Entry 7CEI (X-ray diffraction, 2.30 A resolution); this record covers chains A and B.

# Chain A
Name: Protein (colicin E7 immunity protein)
Source organism: Escherichia coli str. K12 substr
UniProt: Q03708 (IMM7_ECOLI); residue numbers follow UniProt; this construct covers 1-87
Sequence (87 residues; each row starts with the number of its first residue):
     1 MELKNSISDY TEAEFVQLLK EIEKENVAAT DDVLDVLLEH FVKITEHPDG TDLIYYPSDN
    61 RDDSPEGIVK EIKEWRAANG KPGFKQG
Reported in the primary citation:
  - conformationally variable residues (side-chain flip): Trp-75

# Chain B
Name: Protein (colicin E7 immunity protein)
Source organism: Escherichia coli str. K12 substr
Notes: fragment: endonuclease domain
UniProt: Q47112 (CEA7_ECOLI); residues 371-576 here correspond to UniProt positions 1-206 (UniProt number = residue number - 370)
Sequence (206 residues; row label = number of the first residue in the row):
   371 ERFAREPMAA GHRMWQMAGL KAQRAQTDVN NKKAAFDAAA KEKSDADVAL SSALERRKQK
   431 ENKEKDAKAK LDKESKRNKP GKATGKGKPV NNKWLNNAGK DLGSPVPDRI ANKLRDKEFK
   491 SFDDFRKKFW EEVSKDPELS KQFSRNNNDR MKVGKAPKTR TQDVSGKRTS FELHHEKPIS
   551 QNGGVYDMDN ISVVTPKRHI DIHRGK
Unresolved in the structure: 371-446, 574-576
Ion coordination: Zn2+: His-544, His-569, His-573
Reported in the primary citation:
  - Zn2+ coordination: His-544, His-569, His-573
  - Zn2+ coordination through a water molecule: His-545
  - contacts within the chain: Arg-538/Glu-542 (salt bridge), Glu-542/His-569 (hydrogen bond)
  - catalytic residues: Arg-538, Glu-542, His-569 (citing earlier work)

# Chain A / chain B interface
Residue-residue contacts - 34 pairs, chain A then chain B:
  Glu-23(A) with Asn-516(B)
  Glu-25(A) with Lys-525(B)
  Asn-26(A) with Asn-516(B), hydrogen bond (side chain-backbone); Arg-520(B); Lys-525(B), hydrogen bond (backbone-side chain)
  Val-27(A) with Asp-519(B); Val-523(B)
  Ala-28(A) with Lys-525(B), hydrogen bond (backbone-side chain)
  Thr-30(A) with Lys-525(B), hydrogen bond (backbone-side chain)
  Asp-31(A) with Arg-520(B), salt bridge; Lys-525(B), salt bridge; Lys-528(B), salt bridge
  Leu-34(A) with Arg-520(B); Lys-528(B)
  Asp-35(A) with Lys-528(B), salt bridge
  Leu-38(A) with Lys-528(B)
  Asp-49(A) with Thr-531(B), hydrogen bond (backbone-side chain)
  Thr-51(A) with Thr-531(B), hydrogen bond
  Asp-52(A) with Arg-530(B), salt bridge; Thr-531(B), hydrogen bond (side chain-backbone)
  Ile-54(A) with Asn-516(B)
  Tyr-55(A) with Ser-514(B), hydrogen bond (backbone-side chain); Asn-516(B); Asn-517(B); Arg-520(B); Lys-528(B)
  Tyr-56(A) with Asn-517(B), hydrogen bond; Lys-528(B), hydrogen bond (side chain-backbone); Thr-529(B); Arg-530(B); Phe-541(B)
  Pro-57(A) with Ser-514(B)
  Asp-63(A) with Ser-514(B); Arg-515(B), hydrogen bond (side chain-backbone)
Interface residues without a listed pair, chain A (20 interface residues in all): Ala-29, Gly-50
Interface residues without a listed pair, chain B (16 interface residues in all): Lys-537, Thr-539, Ser-540
Interface features reported in the paper:
  - pairs named by the authors: Glu-23(A)/Asn-516(B), Asn-26(A)/Asp-519(B), Asn-26(A)/Asn-516(B), Asn-26(A)/Arg-520(B), Asn-26(A)/Lys-525(B), Val-27(A)/Val-523(B) (hydrophobic contact), Ala-28(A)/Lys-525(B), Asp-31(A)/Lys-525(B) (salt bridge), Asp-31(A)/Arg-520(B) (salt bridge), Asp-35(A)/Lys-528(B) (salt bridge), Asp-35(A)/Thr-539(B), Asp-49(A)/Thr-531(B), Thr-51(A)/Thr-529(B), Asp-52(A)/Thr-529(B), Asp-52(A)/Thr-531(B), Asp-52(A)/Arg-530(B) (salt bridge), Asp-52(A)/Gln-532(B), Ile-54(A)/Asn-516(B), Tyr-55(A)/Ser-514(B), Tyr-55(A)/Asn-517(B), Tyr-55(A)/Lys-528(B) (hydrophobic contact), Tyr-55(A)/Asn-516(B) (hydrophobic contact), Tyr-56(A)/Lys-528(B), Tyr-56(A)/Arg-530(B) (hydrophobic contact), Tyr-56(A)/Asn-517(B), Pro-57(A)/Ser-514(B) (hydrophobic contact), Asp-63(A)/Asn-516(B)
  - interface residues, chain B: Ser-514(B), Asn-516(B), Arg-520(B), Val-523(B), Lys-525(B), Lys-528(B), Arg-530(B), Thr-531(B)

# In short
20 residues of chain A face 16 of chain B across their interface; the contacts include 11 hydrogen bonds and 5
salt bridges. Polar pairs include Asp-31(A)/Arg-520(B), Asp-31(A)/Lys-525(B) and Asp-31(A)/Lys-528(B). The
authors report contacts between Glu-23(A) and Asn-516(B), Asn-26(A) and Asp-519(B) and Asn-26(A) and
Asn-516(B) among others; hydrophobic contacts between Val-27(A) and Val-523(B), Tyr-55(A) and Lys-528(B) and
Tyr-55(A) and Asn-516(B) among others; salt bridges between Asp-31(A) and Lys-525(B), Asp-31(A) and Arg-520(B)
and Asp-35(A) and Lys-528(B) among others. From the paper: catalytic residues Arg-538(B), Glu-542(B) and
His-569(B); interface residues Ser-514(B), Asn-516(B) and Arg-520(B) among others.
Here chain A is Protein (colicin E7 immunity protein) and chain B is Protein (colicin E7 immunity protein),
both from Escherichia coli str. K12 substr. Entry 7CEI (The endonuclease domain of colicin E7 in complex with
its inhibitor IM7 protein) was determined by X-ray diffraction.
